PDB entry 1GWQ | X-ray diffraction, 2.45 A resolution | chains A and B of the 4 polymer chains in the assembly

# Chain A (and B)
Molecule: Oestrogen receptor
Source organism: Homo sapiens
Notes: fragment: ligand-binding domain, residues 301-548; chain B of this document is another copy of the same molecule, construct and numbering; everything in this record applies to it too
Reference sequence: P03372 (ESR1_HUMAN); residue numbers follow UniProt; this construct covers 301-548
Amino-acid sequence (248 residues; numbered 301 to 548; the number before each row is that of its first residue):
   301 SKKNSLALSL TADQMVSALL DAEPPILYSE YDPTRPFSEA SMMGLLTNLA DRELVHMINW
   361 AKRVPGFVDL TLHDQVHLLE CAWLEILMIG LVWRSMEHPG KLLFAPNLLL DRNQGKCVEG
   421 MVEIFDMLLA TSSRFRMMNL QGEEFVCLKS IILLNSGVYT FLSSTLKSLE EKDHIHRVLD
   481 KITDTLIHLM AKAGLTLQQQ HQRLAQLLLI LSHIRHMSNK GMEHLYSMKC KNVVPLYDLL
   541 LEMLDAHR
Unresolved in the structure: 331-335 (chain B: 331-336)
Ligand contacts: raloxifene core (ZTW): Met343, Leu346, Leu349, Ala350, Glu353, Leu387, Met388, Leu391, Arg394, Phe404, Met421, Ile424, Gly521, His524, Leu525, Met528

# Chain A / chain B interface
Pairs across the interface (55):
  Ala430(A) - Tyr459(B)
  Arg434(A) - Tyr459(B)  hydrogen bond
  Arg434(A) - His476(B)  hydrogen bond
  Ile451(A) - Leu509(B)  hydrophobic
  Asn455(A) - Leu509(B)
  Asn455(A) - His513(B)  hydrogen bond (backbone-side chain)
  Ser456(A) - His513(B)
  Val458(A) - His513(B)
  Tyr459(A) - Ala430(B)
  Tyr459(A) - Arg434(B)  hydrogen bond
  Tyr459(A) - His513(B)
  His476(A) - Arg434(B)
  Asp480(A) - Gln502(B)
  Asp480(A) - Gln506(B)  hydrogen bond
  Thr483(A) - His501(B)
  Thr483(A) - Ala505(B)
  Asp484(A) - Gln498(B)  hydrogen bond
  Asp484(A) - His501(B)  salt bridge
  Asp484(A) - Gln502(B)  hydrogen bond
  Ile487(A) - His501(B)
  Gln498(A) - Asp484(B)  hydrogen bond
  His501(A) - Thr483(B)
  His501(A) - Asp484(B)  salt bridge
  His501(A) - Ile487(B)
  His501(A) - His501(B)  hydrogen bond
  His501(A) - Leu504(B)
  Gln502(A) - Asp480(B)
  Gln502(A) - Asp484(B)  hydrogen bond
  Leu504(A) - His501(B)
  Leu504(A) - Leu504(B)  hydrophobic
  Ala505(A) - Thr483(B)
  Ala505(A) - Leu508(B)  hydrophobic
  Gln506(A) - Asp480(B)  hydrogen bond
  Leu508(A) - Ala505(B)  hydrophobic
  Leu509(A) - Ile451(B)  hydrophobic
  Leu509(A) - Asn455(B)
  Leu509(A) - Leu511(B)  hydrophobic
  Leu511(A) - Leu509(B)  hydrophobic
  Leu511(A) - Ser512(B)
  Ser512(A) - Leu511(B)
  Ser512(A) - Ser512(B)
  Ser512(A) - Arg515(B)
  His513(A) - Asn455(B)  hydrogen bond (side chain-backbone)
  His513(A) - Ser456(B)
  His513(A) - Val458(B)
  His513(A) - Tyr459(B)
  His513(A) - Arg515(B)
  Arg515(A) - Ser512(B)
  Arg515(A) - His513(B)
  Arg515(A) - His516(B)
  His516(A) - Arg515(B)
  His516(A) - Asn519(B)  hydrogen bond
  Asn519(A) - His516(B)  hydrogen bond
  Asn519(A) - Asn519(B)
  Glu523(A) - Glu523(B)
Other interface residues (no listed pair), chain A (31 interface residues in all): Thr460, Leu479, Leu497, Ile510
Other interface residues (no listed pair), chain B (33 interface residues in all): Met427, Thr460, Leu479, Leu497, Ile510, Lys520

# In short
Chain A and chain B form an interface of 31 and 33 residues respectively; the contacts include 14 hydrogen
bonds and 2 salt bridges. Polar contacts include Asp484(A)-His501(B), Arg434(A)-Tyr459(B) and
Arg434(A)-His476(B). Chain A binds raloxifene core.
Chain A and chain B are both Oestrogen receptor (Homo sapiens); the structure, Human oestrogen receptor alpha
ligand-binding domain in complex with raloxifene core and TIF2 NRBOX2 peptide, was determined by X-ray
diffraction together with 1GWR from the same study.
